1VQN - chains 0 and T of the 33 polymer chains in the assembly; structure by X-ray diffraction, 2.40 A resolution.

# Chain 0
Molecule: 23S ribosomal RNA
Organism: Haloarcula marismortui
Sequence (2922 nucleotides; each row starts with the number of its first residue):
     2 UUGGCUACUA UGCCAGCUGG UGGAUUGCUC GGCUCAGGCG CUGAUGAAGG ACGUGCCAAG
    62 CUGCGAUAAG CCAUGGGGAG CCGCACGGAG GCGAAGAACC AUGGAUUUCC GAAUGAGAAU
   122 CUCUCUAACA AUUGCUUCGC GCAAUGAGGA ACCCCGAGAA CUGAAACAUC UCAGUAUCGG
   182 GAGGAACAGA AAACGCAAUG UGAUGUCGUU AGUAACCGCG AGUGAACGCG AUACAGCCCA
   242 AACCGAAGCC CUCACGGGCA AUGUGGUGUC AGGGCUACCU CUCAUCAGCC GACCGUCUCG
   302 ACGAAGUCUC UUGGAACAGA GCGUGAUACA GGGUGACAAC CCCGUACUCG AGACCAGUAC
   362 GACGUGCGGU AGUGCCAGAG UAGCGGGGGU UGGAUAUCCC UCGCGAAUAA CGCAGGCAUC
   422 GACUGCGAAG GCUAAACACA ACCUGAGACC GAUAGUGAAC AAGUAGUGUG AACGAACGCU
   482 GCAAAGUACC CUCAGAAGGG AGGCGAAAUA GAGCAUGAAA UCAGUUGGCG AUCGAGCGAC
   542 AGGGCAUACA AGGUCCCUCG ACGAAUGACC GACGCGCGAG CGUCCAGUAA GACUCACGGG
   602 AAGCCGAUGU UCUGUCGUAC GUUUUGAAAA ACGAGCCAGG GAGUGUGUCU GCAUGGCAAG
   662 UCUAACCGGA GUAUCCGGGG AGGCACAGGG AAACCGACAU GGCCGCAGGG CUUUGCCCGA
   722 GGGCCGCCGU CUUCAAGGGC GGGGAGCCAU GUGGACACGA CCCGAAUCCG GACGAUCUAC
   782 GCAUGGACAA GAUGAAGCGU GCCGAAAGGC ACGUGGAAGU CUGUUAGAGU UGGUGUCCUA
   842 CAAUACCCUC UCGUGAUCUA UGUGUAGGGG UGAAAGGCCC AUCGAGUCCG GCAACAGCUG
   902 GUUCCAAUCG AAACAUGUCG AAGCAUGACC UCCGCCGAGG UAGUCUGUGA GGUAGAGCGA
   962 CCGAUUGGUG UGUCCGCCUC CGAGAGGAGU CGGCACACCU GUCAAACUCC AAACUUACAG
  1022 ACGCCGUUUG ACGCGGGGAU UCCGGUGCGC GGGGUAAGCC UGUGUACCAG GAGGGGAACA
  1082 ACCCAGAGAU AGGUUAAGGU CCCCAAGUGU GGAUUAAGUG UAAUCCUCUG AAGGUGGUCU
  1142 CGAGCCCUAG ACAGCCGGGA GGUGAGCUUA GAAGCAGCUA CCCUCUAAGA AAAGCGUAAC
  1202 AGCUUACCGG CCGAGGUUUG AGGCGCCCAA AAUGAUCGGG ACUCAAAUCC ACCACCGAGA
  1262 CCUGUCCGUA CCACUCAUAC UGGUAAUCGA GUAGAUUGGC GCUCUAAUUG GAUGGAAGUA
  1322 GGGGUGAAAA CUCCUAUGGA CCGAUUAGUG ACGAAAAUCC UGGCCAUAGU AGCAGCGAUA
  1382 GUCGGGUGAG AACCCCGACG GCCUAAUGGA UAAGGGUUCC UCAGCACUGC UGAUCAGCUG
  1442 AGGGUUAGCC GGUCCUAAGU CAUACCGCAA CUCGACUAUG ACGAAAUGGG AAACGGGUUA
  1502 AUAUUCCCGU GCCACUAUGC AGUGAAAGUU GACGCCCUGG GGUCGAUCAC GCUGGGCAUU
  1562 CGCCCAGUCG AACCGUCCAA CUCCGUGGAA GCCGUAAUGG CAGGAAGCGG ACGAACGGCG
  1622 GCAUAGGGAA ACGUGAUUCA ACCUGGGGCC CAUGAAAAGA CGAGCAUAGU GUCCGUACCG
  1682 AGAACCGACA CAGGUGUCCA UGGCGGCGAA AGCCAAGGCC UGUCGGGAGC AACCAACGUU
  1742 AGGGAAUUCG GCAAGUUAGU CCCGUACCUU CGGAAGAAGG GAUGCCUGCU CCGGAACGGA
  1802 GCAGGUCGCA GUGACUCGGA AGCUCGGACU GUCUAGUAAC AACAUAGGUG ACCGCAAAUC
  1862 CGCAAGGACU CGUACGGUCA CUGAAUCCUG CCCAGUGCAG GUAUCUGAAC ACCUCGUACA
  1922 AGAGGACGAA GGACCUGUCA ACGGCGGGGG UAACUAUGAC CCUCUUAAGG UAGCGUAGUA
  1982 CCUUGCCGCA UCAGUAGCGG CUUGCAUGAA UGGAUUAACC AGAGCUUCAC UGUCCCAACG
  2042 UUGGGCCCGG UGAACUGUAC AUUCCAGUGC GGAGUCUGGA GACACCCAGG GGGAAGCGAA
  2102 GACCCUAUGG AGCUUUACUG CAGGCUGUCG CUGAGACGUG GUCGCCGAUG UGCAGCAUAG
  2162 GUAGGAGACA CUACACAGGU ACCCGCGCUA GCGGGCCACC GAGUCAACAG UGAAAUACUA
  2222 CCCGUCGGUG ACUGCGACUC UCACUCCGGG AGGAGGACAC CGAUAGCCGG GCAGUUUGAC
  2282 UGGGGCGGUA CGCGCUCGAA AAGAUAUCGA GCGCGCCCUA UGGCUAUCUC AGCCGGGACA
  2342 GAGACCCGGC GAAGAGUGCA AGAGCAAAAG AUAGCUUGAC AGUGUUCUUC CCAACGAGGA
  2402 ACGCUGACGC GAAAGCGUGG UCUAGCGAAC CAAUUAGCCU GCUUGAUGCG GGCAAUUGAU
  2462 GACAGAAAAG CUACCCUAGG GAUAACAGAG UCGUCACUCG CAAGAGCACA UAUCGACCGA
  2522 GUGGCUUGCU ACCUCGAUGU CGGUUCCCUC CAUCCUGCCC GUGCAGAAGC GGGCAAGGGU
  2582 GAGGUUGUUC GCCUAUUAAA GGAGGUCGUG AGCUGGGUUU AGACCGUCGU GAGACAGGUC
  2642 GGCUGCUAUC UACUGGGUGU GUAAUGGUGU CUGACAAGAA CGACCGUAUA GUACGAGAGG
  2702 AACUACGGUU GGUGGCCACU GGUGUACCGG UUGUUCGAGA GAGCACGUGC CGGGUAGCCA
  2762 CGCCACACGG GGUAAGAGCU GAACGCAUCU AAGCUCGAAA CCCACUUGGA AAAGAGACAC
  2822 CGCCGAGGUC CCGCGUACAA GACGCGGUCG AUAGACUCGG GGUGUGCGCG UCGAGGUAAC
  2882 GAGACGUUAA GCCCACGAGC ACUAACAGAC CAAAGCCAUC AU
Disordered / not traced: 2-9, 126-127, 715, 971-998, 1560, 1952-1963, 2137-2236, 2339-2343, 2665-2666, 2915-2923
Modified / non-standard residues: 1MA (6-hydro-1-methyladenosine-5'-monophosphate) at position 628, OMU (o2'-methyluridine 5'-monophosphate) at position 2587, OMG (o2'-methylguanosine-5'-monophosphate) at position 2588, UR3 (3-methyluridine-5'-monophoshate) at position 2619, PSU (pseudouridine-5'-monophosphate) at position 2621
Ion coordination: Na+ site 1: U12 (together with Sr2+) (shared with 1 residue of chain R); Mg2+ site 1 near G28 (its only coordinating residue here); Sr2+ site 1: G33, C34, U457; Na+ site 2: C40, C443; Na+ site 3: G56, A59, G61; Na+ site 4: G66, U107, U108; Sr2+ site 2: G84, C85 (shared with Asp68(T) of chain T); Sr2+ site 3: C85, A86, C87 (shared with Asp68(T) of chain T); Mg2+ site 2: U115, G118; Na+ site 5: C130, U146; Na+ site 6: C141, G142; Sr2+ site 4: G147, A183 (shared with 1 residue of chain M); 79 more Mg2+ sites not listed; 2 more K+ sites not listed; 57 more Na+ sites not listed; 86 more Sr2+ sites not listed

# Chain T
Molecule: 50S ribosomal protein L24P
Organism: Haloarcula marismortui
UniProtKB: P10972 (RL24_HALMA); residues 0-119 here = UniProt positions 0-119
Sequence (120 residues; numbered 0 to 119; the number before each row is that of its first residue; numbering starts at 0):
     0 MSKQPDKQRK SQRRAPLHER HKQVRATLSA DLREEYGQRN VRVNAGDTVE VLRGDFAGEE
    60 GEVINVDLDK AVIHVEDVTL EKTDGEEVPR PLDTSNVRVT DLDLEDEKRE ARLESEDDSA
Disordered / not traced: 0
Ion coordination: Mg2+: Tyr35, Gln37, Leu112, Ser114; Sr2+ site 1: Asp68 (shared with G84(0), C85(0) of chain 0); Na+: Ser94, Asn95 (shared with U308(0), U335(0), C342(0) of chain 0)

# Interface between chain 0 and chain T
Pairs across the interface (110; chain 0 residue first):
  U30(0) - Asp5(T)  hydrogen bond to the sugar
  U30(0) - Arg8(T)  salt bridge to the phosphate
  C31(0) - Asp5(T)  phosphate contact
  C31(0) - Arg8(T)  salt bridge to the phosphate
  C31(0) - Arg12(T)  salt bridge to the phosphate
  C31(0) - Arg13(T)  hydrogen bond to the phosphate
  G32(0) - Asp5(T)  base contact
  G32(0) - Lys9(T)  salt bridge to the phosphate
  G32(0) - Arg13(T)  salt bridge to the phosphate
  G79(0) - His20(T)  sugar contact
  G79(0) - Arg41(T)  phosphate contact
  G79(0) - Lys107(T)  hydrogen bond to the base
  G79(0) - Arg111(T)  salt bridge to the phosphate
  A80(0) - Arg41(T)  sugar contact
  A80(0) - Asn43(T)  hydrogen bond to the phosphate
  A80(0) - Arg111(T)  salt bridge to the phosphate
  G81(0) - Arg41(T)  salt bridge to the phosphate
  G81(0) - Asn43(T)  phosphate contact
  G81(0) - Ala44(T)  hydrogen bond to the phosphate
  G81(0) - Val65(T)  sugar contact
  G81(0) - Leu67(T)  phosphate contact
  C82(0) - Leu16(T)  phosphate contact
  C82(0) - Val65(T)  phosphate contact
  C82(0) - Leu67(T)  hydrogen bond to the phosphate
  C82(0) - Asp68(T)  phosphate contact
  C83(0) - Leu16(T)  phosphate contact
  C85(0) - Asp68(T)  phosphate contact
  C87(0) - Asp68(T)  phosphate contact
  C87(0) - Lys69(T)  hydrogen bond to the sugar
  A95(0) - Asp105(T)  base contact
  G97(0) - Asp105(T)  hydrogen bond to the base
  G97(0) - Glu106(T)  base contact
  G97(0) - Lys107(T)  base contact
  A99(0) - Leu16(T)  sugar contact
  A99(0) - His20(T)  hydrogen bond to the base
  C100(0) - Pro15(T)  sugar contact
  C100(0) - Leu16(T)  hydrogen bond to the sugar
  C100(0) - His17(T)  hydrogen bond to the sugar
  C101(0) - Pro15(T)  sugar contact
  C101(0) - His17(T)  hydrogen bond to the sugar
  C303(0) - Asp116(T)  sugar contact
  C303(0) - Asp117(T)  phosphate contact
  C303(0) - Ser118(T)  phosphate contact
  G304(0) - Ser118(T)  phosphate contact
  A306(0) - Arg38(T)  salt bridge to the phosphate
  G307(0) - Arg32(T)  salt bridge to the phosphate
  G307(0) - Arg38(T)  salt bridge to the phosphate
  U308(0) - Arg32(T)  salt bridge to the phosphate
  U308(0) - Arg38(T)  salt bridge to the phosphate
  U308(0) - Arg52(T)  hydrogen bond to the base
  U308(0) - Ser94(T)  base contact
  U308(0) - Asn95(T)  base contact
  U308(0) - Arg97(T)  salt bridge to the phosphate
  C309(0) - Arg97(T)  salt bridge to the phosphate
  G315(0) - Asp54(T)  hydrogen bond to the sugar
  A316(0) - Arg52(T)  phosphate contact
  A316(0) - Asp54(T)  sugar contact
  A317(0) - Arg52(T)  phosphate contact
  C318(0) - Arg52(T)  salt bridge to the phosphate
  A331(0) - Ser1(T)  base contact
  G332(0) - Lys2(T)  hydrogen bond to the sugar
  G332(0) - Gln3(T)  sugar contact
  G332(0) - Pro4(T)  sugar contact
  G332(0) - Gln7(T)  hydrogen bond to the base
  G333(0) - Pro4(T)  sugar contact
  G333(0) - Gln7(T)  sugar contact
  G333(0) - Arg8(T)  hydrogen bond to the phosphate
  G333(0) - Gln11(T)  hydrogen bond to the sugar
  G334(0) - Arg8(T)  salt bridge to the phosphate
  G334(0) - Gln11(T)  sugar contact
  G334(0) - Ser94(T)  hydrogen bond to the base
  U335(0) - Asp92(T)  sugar contact
  U335(0) - Ser94(T)  sugar contact
  U335(0) - Asn95(T)  hydrogen bond to the sugar
  G336(0) - Gly53(T)  base contact
  G336(0) - Asp54(T)  hydrogen bond to the base
  G336(0) - Arg89(T)  base contact
  G336(0) - Asn95(T)  phosphate contact
  C342(0) - Thr26(T)  phosphate contact
  C342(0) - Ser94(T)  hydrogen bond to the sugar
  C343(0) - Lys21(T)  sugar contact
  C343(0) - Arg24(T)  sugar contact
  C343(0) - Thr26(T)  hydrogen bond to the phosphate
  C343(0) - Arg38(T)  phosphate contact
  C343(0) - Asn39(T)  phosphate contact
  C344(0) - Lys21(T)  sugar contact
  C344(0) - Arg24(T)  salt bridge to the phosphate
  C344(0) - Asn39(T)  hydrogen bond to the phosphate
  G345(0) - Lys21(T)  phosphate contact
  G446(0) - Ser1(T)  phosphate contact
  G446(0) - Lys6(T)  salt bridge to the phosphate
  A447(0) - Ser1(T)  hydrogen bond to the phosphate
  A447(0) - Lys2(T)  hydrogen bond to the phosphate
  A447(0) - Gln3(T)  base contact
  G448(0) - Lys2(T)  salt bridge to the phosphate
  G448(0) - Gln3(T)  hydrogen bond to the base
  C483(0) - Arg89(T)  hydrogen bond to the base
  A484(0) - Leu79(T)  sugar contact
  A484(0) - Arg89(T)  hydrogen bond to the sugar
  A484(0) - Pro90(T)  sugar contact
  A485(0) - Pro90(T)  phosphate contact
  A486(0) - Leu79(T)  sugar contact
  A486(0) - Glu80(T)  hydrogen bond to the sugar
  A486(0) - Lys81(T)  salt bridge to the phosphate
  A486(0) - Val87(T)  phosphate contact
  G487(0) - Lys81(T)  phosphate contact
  G487(0) - Thr82(T)  hydrogen bond to the phosphate
  U488(0) - Thr82(T)  sugar contact
  A489(0) - Thr82(T)  base contact
  A489(0) - Asp83(T)  sugar contact
Interface residues without a listed pair, chain 0 (48 interface residues in all): G77, G78, G504
Interface residues without a listed pair, chain T (56 interface residues in all): Ala25, Val42, Leu51, Asp66, Arg108

# Summary
48 residues of chain 0 and 56 residues of chain T are in contact; the contacts include 31 hydrogen bonds and
21 salt bridges. Among the polar pairs are G79(0)-Lys107(T), G97(0)-Asp105(T) and A99(0)-His20(T). The Sr2+
site 1 is built by G33(0), C34(0) and U457(0).
Here chain 0 is 23S ribosomal RNA and chain T is 50S ribosomal protein L24P, both from Haloarcula marismortui.
Entry 1VQN (The structure of CC-HPMN AND CCA-PHE-CAP-BIO bound to the large ribosomal subunit of haloarcula
marismortui) was determined by X-ray diffraction, deposited together with 1VQ6 and 1VQ7.
